6BEL - chains D and A of the 4 polymer chains in the assembly; structure by X-ray diffraction, 1.90 A resolution.

== Chain D ==
Molecule: Downstream Primer Strand
Sequence (5 nucleotides; row label = number of the first residue in the row):
     1 GTCGG
Ion coordination: Na+: DC3 (shared with Lys60(A), Leu62(A), Val65(A) of chain A)

== Chain A ==
Molecule: DNA polymerase beta
From: Homo sapiens
Notes: EC 2.7.7.7, 4.2.99.-
Reference sequence: P06746 (DPOLB_HUMAN); residue numbers follow UniProt; this construct covers 1-335
Amino-acid sequence (335 residues; each row starts with the number of its first residue):
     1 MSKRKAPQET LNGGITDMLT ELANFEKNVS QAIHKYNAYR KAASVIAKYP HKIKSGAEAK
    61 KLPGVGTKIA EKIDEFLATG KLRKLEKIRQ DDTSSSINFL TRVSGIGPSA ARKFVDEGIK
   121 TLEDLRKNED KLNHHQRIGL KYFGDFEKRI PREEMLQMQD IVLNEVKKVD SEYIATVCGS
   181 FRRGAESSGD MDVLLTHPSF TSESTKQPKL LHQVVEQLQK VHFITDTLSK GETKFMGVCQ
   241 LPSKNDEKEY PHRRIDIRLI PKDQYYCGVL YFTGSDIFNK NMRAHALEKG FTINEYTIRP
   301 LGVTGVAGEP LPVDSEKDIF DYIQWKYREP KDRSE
Disordered / not traced: 1-9
Ion coordination: Na+ site 1: Lys60, Leu62, Val65 (shared with DC3(D) of chain D); Na+ site 2: Thr101, Val103, Ile106 (shared with 1 residue of chain P); Na+ site 3: Asp190, Asp192, Asp256 (together with F3C); Mg2+: Asp190, Asp192 (together with F3C)
Ligand contacts:
  - 2'-deoxycytidine-5'-monophosphate (DC): Ile174, Ala175, Thr176, Leu194, Thr196, Lys262, Tyr265, Tyr266
  - F3C (2'-deoxy-5'-O-[(R)-{[(R)-[(R)-fluoro(phosphono)methyl](hydroxy)phosphoryl]oxy}(hydroxy)phosphoryl]cytidine): Arg149, Gly179, Ser180, Arg183, Ser188, Gly189, Asp190, Asp192, Tyr271, Phe272, Thr273, Gly274, Ser275, Asp276, Asn279
UniProt features mapped onto this chain:
  - region: Arg183 to Asp192 (DNA-binding)
  - active site: Lys72 (Nucleophile)
  - binding site (K(+)): Lys60, Leu62, Val65, Thr101, Val103, Ile106
  - binding site (Na(+)): Lys60, Leu62, Val65, Thr101, Val103, Ile106
  - binding site (dATP): Arg149, Ser180, Arg183, Gly189, Asp190
  - binding site (dCTP): Arg149, Ser180, Arg183, Gly189, Asp190
  - binding site (dGTP): Arg149, Ser180, Arg183, Gly189, Asp190, Asp192
  - binding site (dTTP): Arg149, Ser180, Arg183, Gly189, Asp190
  - binding site (Mg(2+)): Asp190, Asp192, Asp256
  - modified residue: Lys72 (N6-acetyllysine), Arg83 (Omega-N-methylarginine), Arg152 (Omega-N-methylarginine)
  - cross-link (Glycyl lysine isopeptide (Lys-Gly)): Lys41 (interchain with G-Cter in ubiquitin), Lys61 (interchain with G-Cter in ubiquitin), Lys81 (interchain with G-Cter in ubiquitin)
Reported in the primary citation:
  - binding site for F3C: Arg149, Ser180, Arg183

== Interface between chain D and chain A ==
Contacting residue pairs (17; chain D residue first):
  DG1(D) with His34(A), base contact; Lys35(A), salt bridge to the phosphate; Ala38(A), base contact; Tyr39(A), sugar contact; Lys68(A), salt bridge to the phosphate; Ile69(A), phosphate contact
  DT2(D) with Gly64(A), sugar contact; Val65(A), phosphate contact; Gly66(A), hydrogen bond to the phosphate; Thr67(A), phosphate contact; Lys68(A), hydrogen bond to the phosphate; Ile69(A), hydrogen bond to the phosphate
  DC3(D) with Leu62(A), phosphate contact; Pro63(A), phosphate contact; Gly64(A), hydrogen bond to the phosphate; Val65(A), phosphate contact; Gly66(A), phosphate contact
Other interface residues (no listed pair), chain D (4 interface residues in all): DG4
Other interface residues (no listed pair), chain A (15 interface residues in all): Glu26, Lys72, Glu288

== In short ==
4 residues of chain D face 15 of chain A across their interface; the contacts include 4 hydrogen bonds and 2
salt bridges. Polar pairs include DT2(D)-Gly66(A), DT2(D)-Lys68(A) and DT2(D)-Ile69(A). Ligands of chain A:
compound F3C and 2'-deoxycytidine-5'-monophosphate. The paper reports a binding site for F3C at Arg149(A),
Ser180(A) and Arg183(A).
Here chain D is Downstream Primer Strand and chain A is DNA polymerase beta (Homo sapiens). Entry 6BEL
(Ternary complex crystal structure of DNA polymerase Beta with R-isomer of beta-gamma-CHF-dCTP) was determined
by X-ray diffraction (same publication as 6BEM, 6CR3, 6CR4, 6CR5, 6CR6, 6CR7 and 20 further entries).
